8QUE - chains E and H of the 10 polymer chains in the assembly; structure by electron microscopy, 3.30 A resolution.

== Chain E ==
Molecule: PHIKZ123
Source organism: Pseudomonas phage phiKZ
Reference sequence: Q8SD39 (Q8SD39_BPDPK); residue numbers follow UniProt; this construct covers 1-543
Chain sequence (543 residues; each row starts with the number of its first residue):
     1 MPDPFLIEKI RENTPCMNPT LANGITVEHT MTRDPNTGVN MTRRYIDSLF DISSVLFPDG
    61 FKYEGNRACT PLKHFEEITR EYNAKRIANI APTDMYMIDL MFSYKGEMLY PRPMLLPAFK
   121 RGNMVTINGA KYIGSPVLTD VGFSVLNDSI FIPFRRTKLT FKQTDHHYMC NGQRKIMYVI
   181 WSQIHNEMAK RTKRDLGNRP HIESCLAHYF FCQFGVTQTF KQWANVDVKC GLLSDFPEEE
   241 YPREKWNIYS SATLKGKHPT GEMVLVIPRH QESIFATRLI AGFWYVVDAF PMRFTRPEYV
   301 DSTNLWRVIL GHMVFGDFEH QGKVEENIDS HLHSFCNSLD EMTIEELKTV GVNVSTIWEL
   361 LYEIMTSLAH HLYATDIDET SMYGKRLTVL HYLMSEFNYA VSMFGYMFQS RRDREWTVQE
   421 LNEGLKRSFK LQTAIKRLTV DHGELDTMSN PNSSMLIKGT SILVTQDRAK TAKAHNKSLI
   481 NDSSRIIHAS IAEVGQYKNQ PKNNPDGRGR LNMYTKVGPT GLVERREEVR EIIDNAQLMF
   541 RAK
Disordered / not traced: 1, 190-198, 231-246, 254-261, 311-326
Construct notes: variant Gly197 (Asp in Q8SD39)

== Chain H ==
Molecule: 8-nt RNA strand
Sequence (8 nucleotides; row label = number of the first residue in the row):
     1 GUAGACAG
Disordered / not traced: 1-2

== Interface between chain E and chain H ==
Pairs across the interface - 9 pairs, chain E then chain H:
  Arg468(E) - G4(H)  phosphate contact
  Arg468(E) - A5(H)  phosphate contact
  Ala474(E) - A3(H)  phosphate contact
  Ala474(E) - G4(H)  phosphate contact
  His475(E) - G4(H)  phosphate contact
  Lys502(E) - C6(H)  phosphate contact
  Lys502(E) - A7(H)  phosphate contact
  Asn503(E) - A5(H)  phosphate contact
  Asn503(E) - C6(H)  phosphate contact
Also at the interface, not in a pair above, chain E (6 interface residues in all): Pro501

== Summary ==
The interface between chain E and chain H involves 6 residues on one side and 5 on the other.
Chain E is PHIKZ123 (Pseudomonas phage phiKZ) and chain H is an 8-nt RNA strand; the structure, Structure of
the Bacteriophage PhiKZ non-virion RNA Polymerase bound to DNA and RNA, was determined by electron microscopy
together with 9RJS from the same study.
